PDB entry 1TQE | X-ray diffraction, 2.70 A resolution | chains Q and X of the 5 polymer chains in the assembly

== Chain Q ==
Name: Myocyte-specific enhancer factor 2B
From: Homo sapiens
UniProtKB: Q02080 (MEF2B_HUMAN); residues 1-93 here = UniProt positions 1-93
Amino-acid sequence (93 residues; row label = number of the first residue in the row):
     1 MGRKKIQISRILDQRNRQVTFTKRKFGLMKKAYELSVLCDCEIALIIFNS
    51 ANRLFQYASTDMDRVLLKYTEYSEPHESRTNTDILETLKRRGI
Not modelled in the structure: 1, 92-93
UniProt features mapped onto this chain:
  - DNA-binding region: Ala58 to Glu86 (Mef2-type)

== Chain X ==
Name: Histone deacetylase 9
From: Mus musculus
UniProtKB: Q99N13 (HDAC9_MOUSE); residues 108-128 here correspond to UniProt positions 138-158 (UniProt number = residue number + 30)
Amino-acid sequence (26 residues; numbered 103 to 128; the number before each row is that of its first residue):
   103 SPKGTGASTEVKQKLQEFLLSKSATK
Not modelled in the structure: 126-128
Sequence notes: cloning artifact (103-107); conflict Gly108 (Val138 in Q99N13)

== Interface between chain Q and chain X ==
Residue-residue contacts (21):
  Asp63(Q) - Lys124(X)  salt bridge
  Leu66(Q) - Leu121(X)  hydrophobic
  Leu67(Q) - Leu121(X)
  Leu67(Q) - Leu122(X)  hydrophobic
  Tyr69(Q) - Ala109(X)
  Tyr69(Q) - Lys114(X)
  Thr70(Q) - Lys114(X)
  Thr70(Q) - Leu117(X)
  Thr70(Q) - Gln118(X)  hydrogen bond
  Tyr72(Q) - Lys114(X)
  Pro75(Q) - Lys105(X)
  His76(Q) - Lys105(X)
  His76(Q) - Gly106(X)
  His76(Q) - Thr107(X)
  His76(Q) - Gly108(X)
  His76(Q) - Ala109(X)
  Glu77(Q) - Lys105(X)
  Ser78(Q) - Pro104(X)
  Ser78(Q) - Lys105(X)
  Ser78(Q) - Thr107(X)  hydrogen bond (side chain-backbone)
  Asp83(Q) - Pro104(X)
Interface residues without a listed pair, chain Q (14 interface residues in all): Glu71, Glu74, Thr87
Interface residues without a listed pair, chain X (13 interface residues in all): Ser103

== Summary ==
14 residues of chain Q and 13 residues of chain X are in contact, with 2 hydrogen bonds and 1 salt bridge.
Among the polar pairs are Asp63(Q)-Lys124(X), Thr70(Q)-Gln118(X) and Ser78(Q)-Thr107(X).
Here chain Q is Myocyte-specific enhancer factor 2B (Homo sapiens) and chain X is Histone deacetylase 9 (Mus
musculus). Entry 1TQE (Mechanism of recruitment of class II histone deacetylases by myocyte enhancer factor-2)
was determined by X-ray diffraction.
